8CZZ - chains E and P of the 18 polymer chains in the assembly; structure by electron microscopy, 3.14 A resolution.

[Chain E]
Molecule: CRF01_AE T/F100 HIV-1 gp120
Organism: Human immunodeficiency virus 1
Reference sequence: A0A6C0ZY47 (A0A6C0ZY47_9HIV1); the construct lacks a stretch of the UniProt sequence and is renumbered around it, so the offset changes along the chain: 30-135 = UniProt 29-134; 152-185 = UniProt 153-186; 188-309 = UniProt 196-317; 312-321 = UniProt 318-327; 4 more segments
Sequence (486 residues; numbered 30 to 513 plus 33 insertion-coded residues; 31 numbers in that range are skipped by the numbering (no residue carries them; nothing is unmodelled there); the number before each row is that of its first residue; a row labelled like 135A-135R holds insertion residues (135A, then the next letters in order)):
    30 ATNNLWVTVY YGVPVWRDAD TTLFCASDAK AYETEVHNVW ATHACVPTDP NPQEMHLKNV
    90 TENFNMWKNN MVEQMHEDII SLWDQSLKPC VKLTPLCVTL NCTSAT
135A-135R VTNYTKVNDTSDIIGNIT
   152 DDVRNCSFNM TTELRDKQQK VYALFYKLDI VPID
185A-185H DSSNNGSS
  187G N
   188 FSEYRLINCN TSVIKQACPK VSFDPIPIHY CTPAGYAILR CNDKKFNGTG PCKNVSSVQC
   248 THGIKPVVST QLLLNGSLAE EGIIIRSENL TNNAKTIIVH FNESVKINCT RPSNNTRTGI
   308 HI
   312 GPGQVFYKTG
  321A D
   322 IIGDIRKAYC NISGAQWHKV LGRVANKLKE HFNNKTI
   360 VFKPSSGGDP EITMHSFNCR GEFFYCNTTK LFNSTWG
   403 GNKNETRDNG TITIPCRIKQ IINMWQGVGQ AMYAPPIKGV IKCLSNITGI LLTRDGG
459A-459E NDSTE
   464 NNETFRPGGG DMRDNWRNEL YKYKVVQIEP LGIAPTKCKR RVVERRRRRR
Disordered / not traced: 30-32, 135A-135R, 185A-185H, 403-407, 459A-459E, 505-513
Cystine bridges: Cys54-Cys74, Cys119-Cys205, Cys126-Cys196, Cys131-Cys157, Cys218-Cys247, Cys228-Cys239, Cys296-Cys331, Cys378-Cys445, Cys385-Cys418
Covalently attached groups: N-acetylglucosamine (NAG) linked to Asn130, Asn156, Asn160, Asn197, Asn241, Asn289, Asn295, Asn301, Asn332, Asn355, Asn386, Asn392, Asn448; glycan linked to Asn234, Asn262, Asn276
Sequence notes: engineered mutation Tyr61 (His60 in A0A6C0ZY47), His105 (Gln104 in A0A6C0ZY47), Ile108 (Val107 in A0A6C0ZY47), Asp474 (Asn475 in A0A6C0ZY47), Met475 (Ile476 in A0A6C0ZY47), Arg476 (Lys477 in A0A6C0ZY47); conflict Ser375 (His381 in A0A6C0ZY47), Cys501 (Ala502 in A0A6C0ZY47); expression tag (508-513)
Residues lining bound ligands: Temsavir (83J; 1-[4-(benzenecarbonyl)piperazin-1-yl]-2-[4-methoxy-7-(3-methyl-1H-1,2,4-triazol-1-yl)-1H-pyrrolo[2,3-c]pyridin-3-yl]ethane-1,2-dione): Ile108, Ile109, Trp112, Asp113, Leu116, Lys202, Val255, Ser375, Phe376, Phe382, Tyr384, Ile424, Asn425, Met426, Trp427, Gln432, Ala433, Met434, Met475
From the paper describing this entry:
  - binding site for Temsavir: Ile108 to Ile109, Trp112 to Asp113, Leu116 to Lys117, Lys202, Val255 to Ser256, Ser375 to Asn377, Phe382, Tyr384, Ile424 to Trp427, Gln432 to Met434, Met475
  - post-translational modification sites: Asn332

[Chain P]
Molecule: Light chain of 10-1074 Fab
Organism: Homo sapiens
Notes: antibody fragment or engineered binder
Sequence (214 residues; numbered 6 to 213 plus 6 insertion-coded residues; the number before each row is that of its first residue; a row labelled like 66A-66C holds insertion residues (66A, then the next letters in order)):
     6 SYVRPLSVAL GETARISCGR QALGSRAVQW YQHRPGQAPI LLIYNNQDRP SGIPERFSGT
    66 P
66A-66C DIN
    67 FGTRATLTIS GVEAGDEADY YCHMWDSRS
95A-95C GFS
    96 WSFGGATRLT VLGQPKAAPS VTLFPPSSEE LQANKATLVC LISDFYPGAV TVAWKADSSP
   156 VKAGVETTTP SKQSNNKYAA SSYLSLTPEQ WKSHRSYSCQ VTHEGSTVEK TVAPTECS
Disordered / not traced: 6-7, 109-213
Cystine bridges: Cys23-Cys88

[Chain E / chain P interface]
Residue-residue contacts (8; chain E residue first):
  Ile322(E) with Arg94(P), hydrogen bond (backbone-side chain)
  Ile323(E) with Arg94(P)
  Gly324(E) with Gly29(P); Phe67(P); Arg94(P), hydrogen bond (backbone-side chain)
  Asp325(E) with Gly29(P); Ser93(P)
  Ile326(E) with Arg94(P)
Interface residues without a listed pair, chain P (5 interface residues in all): Ser30

[Summary]
Chain E and chain P each contribute 5 residues to their interface, with 2 hydrogen bonds. Polar contacts
include Ile322(E)-Arg94(P) and Gly324(E)-Arg94(P). Ligands of chain E: Temsavir. The paper reports a binding
site for Temsavir at Ile108(E), Trp112(E) and Leu116(E) among others; a modification site at Asn332(E).
Chain E is CRF01_AE T/F100 HIV-1 gp120 (Human immunodeficiency virus 1) and chain P is Light chain of 10-1074
Fab (Homo sapiens); the structure, Cryo-EM structure of T/F100 SOSIP.664 HIV-1 Env trimer with LMHS mutations
in complex with Temsavir, 8ANC195 ..., was determined by electron microscopy together with 8G6U and 8DOK from
the same study.
